Entry 7EVN (electron microscopy, 2.60 A resolution); this record covers chains B and E of the 5 polymer chains in the assembly.

# Chain B
Protein: Splicing factor 3B subunit 5
Organism: Homo sapiens
UniProt: Q9BWJ5 (SF3B5_HUMAN); residue numbers follow UniProt; this construct covers 1-86
Amino-acid sequence (86 residues; row label = number of the first residue in the row):
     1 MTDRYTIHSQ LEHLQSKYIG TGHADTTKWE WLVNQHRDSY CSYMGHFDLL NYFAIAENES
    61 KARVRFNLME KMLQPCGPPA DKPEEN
Not modelled in the structure: 1-3, 82-86
UniProt features mapped onto this chain:
  - site (Interaction with RNA): Tyr5, Gly20
  - modified residue: Thr2 (N-acetylthreonine), Ser9 (Phosphoserine), Lys17 (N6-acetyllysine)

# Chain E
Protein: ATP-dependent RNA helicase DDX42
Organism: Homo sapiens
Notes: EC 3.6.4.13
UniProt: Q86XP3 (DDX42_HUMAN); residue numbers follow UniProt; this construct covers 1-938
Amino-acid sequence (958 residues; each row starts with the number of its first residue; numbers below 1 keep their minus sign (Met-19 is residue -19)):
   -19 MASDYKDDDD KASDEVDAGT MNWNKGGPGT KRGFGFGGFA ISAGKKEEPK LPQQSHSAFG
    41 ATSSSSGFGK SAPPQLPSFY KIGSKRANFD EENAYFEDEE EDSSNVDLPY IPAENSPTRQ
   101 QFHSKPVDSD SDDDPLEAFM AEVEDQAARD MKRLEEKDKE RKNVKGIRDD IEEEDDQEAY
   161 FRYMAENPTA GVVQEEEEDN LEYDSDGNPI APTKKIIDPL PPIDHSEIDY PPFEKNFYNE
   221 HEEITNLTPQ QLIDLRHKLN LRVSGAAPPR PGSSFAHFGF DEQLMHQIRK SEYTQPTPIQ
   281 CQGVPVALSG RDMIGIAKTG SGKTAAFIWP MLIHIMDQKE LEPGDGPIAV IVCPTRELCQ
   341 QIHAECKRFG KAYNLRSVAV YGGGSMWEQA KALQEGAEIV VCTPGRLIDH VKKKATNLQR
   401 VSYLVFDEAD RMFDMGFEYQ VRSIASHVRP DRQTLLFSAT FRKKIEKLAR DILIDPIRVV
   461 QGDIGEANED VTQIVEILHS GPSKWNWLTR RLVEFTSSGS VLLFVTKKAN AEELANNLKQ
   521 EGHNLGLLHG DMDQSERNKV ISDFKKKDIP VLVATDVAAR GLDIPSIKTV INYDVARDID
   581 THTHRIGRTG RAGEKGVAYT LLTPKDSNFA GDLVRNLEGA NQHVSKELLD LAMQNAWFRK
   641 SRFKGGKGKK LNIGGGGLGY RERPGLGSEN MDRGNNNVMS NYEAYKPSTG AMGDRLTAMK
   701 AAFQSQYKSH FVAASLSNQK AGSSAAGASG WTSAGSLNSV PTNSAQQGHN SPDSPVTSAA
   761 KGIPGFGNTG NISGAPVTYP SAGAQGVNNT ASGNNSREGT GGSNGKRERY TENRGSSRHS
   821 HGETGNRHSD SPRHGDGGRH GDGYRHPESS SRHTDGHRHG ENRHGGSAGR HGENRGANDG
   881 RNGESRKEAF NRESKMEPKM EPKVDSSKMD KVDSKTDKTA DGFAVPEPPK RKKSRWDS
Not modelled in the structure: -19 to 67, 82-113, 136-144, 168-210, 467-469, 591-593, 644-938
Sequence notes: initiating methionine (-19); expression tag (-18 to 0)
UniProt features mapped onto this chain:
  - motif: Ser253 to Cys281 (Q motif), Asp407 to Asp410 (DEAD box)
  - binding site (ATP): Ala297 to Thr304
  - modified residue: Lys5 (N6-acetyllysine), Arg12 (Omega-N-methylarginine), Ser58 (Phosphoserine), Ser96 (Phosphoserine), Ser104 (Phosphoserine), Ser109 (Phosphoserine), Ser111 (Phosphoserine), Ser185 (Phosphoserine), Ser754 (Phosphoserine)
  - cross-link: Lys899 (Glycyl lysine isopeptide (Lys-Gly) (interchain with G-Cter in SUMO2))

# How chain B and chain E interact
Pairs across the interface (11; chain B residue first):
  Arg4(B) with Met164(E); Asn167(E)
  Tyr5(B) with Tyr160(E); Met164(E), hydrophobic
  Thr6(B) with Tyr160(E), hydrogen bond (backbone-side chain)
  Ser9(B) with Tyr160(E), hydrogen bond
  Gln10(B) with Tyr160(E)
  His13(B) with Ala159(E); Tyr160(E); Tyr163(E)
  Leu14(B) with Asp156(E)
Interface residues without a listed pair, chain E (7 interface residues in all): Phe161

# In short
Chain B and chain E each contribute 7 residues to their interface; the contacts include 2 hydrogen bonds.
Polar contacts include Thr6(B)-Tyr160(E) and Ser9(B)-Tyr160(E). UniProt lists 8 ATP-binding residues on chain
E.
Chain B is Splicing factor 3B subunit 5 and chain E is ATP-dependent RNA helicase DDX42, both from Homo
sapiens; the structure, The cryo-EM structure of the DDX42-SF3b complex, was determined by electron
microscopy.
